PDB entry 7FJF | electron microscopy, 3.10 A resolution | chains d and m of the 8 polymer chains in the assembly

== Chain d ==
Protein: T-cell surface glycoprotein CD3 delta chain
Organism: Homo sapiens
UniProtKB: P04234 (CD3D_HUMAN); numbering as in UniProt (aligned over 1-171)
Sequence (171 residues; row label = number of the first residue in the row):
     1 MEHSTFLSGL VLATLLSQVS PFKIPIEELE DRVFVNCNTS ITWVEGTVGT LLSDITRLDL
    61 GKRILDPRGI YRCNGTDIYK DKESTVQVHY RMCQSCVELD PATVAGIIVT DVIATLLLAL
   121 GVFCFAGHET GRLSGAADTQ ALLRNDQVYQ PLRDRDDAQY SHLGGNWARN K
Disordered / not traced: 1-21, 129-171
Disulfides: Cys37-Cys73, Cys93-Cys96
UniProt features mapped onto this chain:
  - modified residue (Phosphotyrosine): Tyr149, Tyr160
  - glycosylation (N-linked (GlcNAc...) asparagine): Asn38, Asn74

== Chain m ==
Protein: T cell receptor alpha variable 12-3, Possible J 11 gene segment, T cell receptor alpha chain constant
Organism: Homo sapiens
UniProtKB: chimeric construct of A0A0B4J271, A0N4Z6, P01848: residues 2-114 from A0A0B4J271 (TVAL3_HUMAN) positions 2-114 (same numbers); residues 116-132 from A0N4Z6 positions 4-20 (UniProt number = residue number - 112); residues 134-273 from P01848 positions 1-140 (UniProt number = residue number - 133)
Sequence (272 residues; row label = number of the first residue in the row):
     2 MKSLRVLLVI LWLQLSWVWS QQKEVEQDPG PLSVPEGAIV SLNCTYSNSA FQYFMWYRQY
    62 SRKGPELLMY TYSSGNKEDG RFTAQVDKSS KYISLFIRDS QPSDSATYLC AMSKGYSTLT
   122 FGKGTMLLVS PDIQNPDPAV YQLRDSKSSD KSVCLFTDFD SQTNVSQSKD SDVYITDKTV
   182 LDMRSMDFKS NSAVAWSNKS DFACANAFNN SIIPEDTFFP SPESSCDVKL VEKSFETDTN
   242 LNFQNLSVIG FRILLLKVAG FNLLMTLRLW SS
Disordered / not traced: 2-27
Construct notes: linker (115, 133)
Disulfides: Cys45-Cys111, Cys155-Cys205
Small-molecule neighbours: cholest-5-en-3-yl hydrogen sulfate (C3S): Ala260, Asn263, Leu264, Thr267, Trp271
UniProt features mapped onto this chain:
  - glycosylation (N-linked (GlcNAc...) asparagine): Asn44, Asn165, Asn199, Asn210, Asn246
  - region: Cys227 to Ser248 (Connecting peptide)

== Interface between chain d and chain m ==
Contacting residue pairs (23; chain d residue first):
  Glu27(d) - Arg185(m)  salt bridge
  Glu30(d) - Ser186(m)  hydrogen bond
  Phe34(d) - Ser186(m)
  Asn36(d) - Arg185(m)
  Ser53(d) - Asp188(m)
  Asp54(d) - Asp188(m)  hydrogen bond (backbone-side chain)
  Arg57(d) - Arg185(m)  hydrogen bond (side chain-backbone)
  Ile64(d) - Glu237(m)
  Gln94(d) - Glu237(m)
  Gln94(d) - Thr238(m)  hydrogen bond (side chain-backbone)
  Gln94(d) - Asn243(m)  hydrogen bond (backbone-side chain)
  Cys96(d) - Asn243(m)  hydrogen bond (backbone-side chain)
  Val97(d) - Asn243(m)
  Asp111(d) - Lys258(m)  salt bridge
  Thr115(d) - Lys258(m)
  Leu117(d) - Phe262(m)  hydrophobic
  Leu118(d) - Lys258(m)
  Leu118(d) - Phe262(m)
  Gly121(d) - Phe262(m)
  Gly121(d) - Leu265(m)
  Val122(d) - Leu265(m)  hydrophobic
  Cys124(d) - Arg269(m)  hydrogen bond (backbone-side chain)
  His128(d) - Arg269(m)  hydrogen bond
Also at the interface, not in a pair above, chain d (25 interface residues in all): Leu29, Lys62, Ser95, Glu98, Ala114, Phe125
Also at the interface, not in a pair above, chain m (18 interface residues in all): Asp239, Thr240, Phe244, Leu247, Leu255, Gly261, Met266, Leu268

== Overview ==
The interface between chain d and chain m involves 25 residues on one side and 18 on the other; the contacts
include 8 hydrogen bonds and 2 salt bridges. Polar pairs include Glu27(d)-Arg185(m), Asp111(d)-Lys258(m) and
Glu30(d)-Ser186(m). Ligands of chain m: cholest-5-en-3-yl hydrogen sulfate.
Here chain d is T-cell surface glycoprotein CD3 delta chain and chain m is T cell receptor alpha variable
12-3, Possible J 11 gene segment, T cell receptor alpha chain constant, both from Homo sapiens. Entry 7FJF
(Cryo-EM structure of a membrane protein(CS)) was determined by electron microscopy (same publication as 7FJD
and 7FJE).
